PDB entry 9NE7 | electron microscopy, 3.53 A resolution | chains A and C of the 6 polymer chains in the assembly

[Chain A]
Protein: DNA polymerase epsilon catalytic subunit A
Organism: Homo sapiens
Notes: EC 2.7.7.7, 3.1.11.-
Reference sequence: Q07864 (DPOE1_HUMAN); residue numbers follow UniProt; this construct covers 1-1200
Sequence (1200 residues; numbered 1 to 1200; the number before each row is that of its first residue):
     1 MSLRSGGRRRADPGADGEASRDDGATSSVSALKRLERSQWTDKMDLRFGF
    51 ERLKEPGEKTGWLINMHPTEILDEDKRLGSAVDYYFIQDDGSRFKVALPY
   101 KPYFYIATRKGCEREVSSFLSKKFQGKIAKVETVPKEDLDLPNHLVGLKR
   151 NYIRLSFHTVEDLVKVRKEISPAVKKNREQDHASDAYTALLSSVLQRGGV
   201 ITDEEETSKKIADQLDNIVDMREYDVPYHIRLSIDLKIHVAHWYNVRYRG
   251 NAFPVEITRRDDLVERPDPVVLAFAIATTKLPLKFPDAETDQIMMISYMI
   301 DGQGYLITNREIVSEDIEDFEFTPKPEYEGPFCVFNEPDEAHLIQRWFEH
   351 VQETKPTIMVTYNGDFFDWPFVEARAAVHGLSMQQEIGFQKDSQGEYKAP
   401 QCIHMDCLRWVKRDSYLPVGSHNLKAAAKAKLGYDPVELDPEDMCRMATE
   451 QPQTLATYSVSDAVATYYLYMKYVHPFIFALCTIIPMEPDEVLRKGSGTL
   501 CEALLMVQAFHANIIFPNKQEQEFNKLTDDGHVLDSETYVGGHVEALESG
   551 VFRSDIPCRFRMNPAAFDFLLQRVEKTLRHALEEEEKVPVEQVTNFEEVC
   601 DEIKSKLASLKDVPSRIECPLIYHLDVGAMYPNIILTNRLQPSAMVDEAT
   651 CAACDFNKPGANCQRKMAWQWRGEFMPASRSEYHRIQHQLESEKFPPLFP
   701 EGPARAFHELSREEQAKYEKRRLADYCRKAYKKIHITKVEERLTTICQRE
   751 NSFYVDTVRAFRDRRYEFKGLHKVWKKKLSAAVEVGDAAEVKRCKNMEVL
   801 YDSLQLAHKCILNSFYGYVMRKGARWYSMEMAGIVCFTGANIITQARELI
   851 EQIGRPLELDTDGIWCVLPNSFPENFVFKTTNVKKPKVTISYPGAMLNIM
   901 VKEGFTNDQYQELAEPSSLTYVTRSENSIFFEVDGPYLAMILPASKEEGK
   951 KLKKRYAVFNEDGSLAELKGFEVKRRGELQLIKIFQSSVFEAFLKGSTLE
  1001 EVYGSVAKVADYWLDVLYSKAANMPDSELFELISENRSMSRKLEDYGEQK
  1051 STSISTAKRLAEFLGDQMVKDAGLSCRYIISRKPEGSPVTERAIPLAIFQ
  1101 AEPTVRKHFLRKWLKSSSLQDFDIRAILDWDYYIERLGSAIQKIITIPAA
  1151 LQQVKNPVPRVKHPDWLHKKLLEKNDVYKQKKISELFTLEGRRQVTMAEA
Not modelled in the structure: 1-28, 182-212, 1198-1200
Sequence notes: conflict Ala275 (Asp in Q07864), Ala277 (Glu in Q07864)
Metal / ion sites: 4Fe-4S cluster Fe: Cys651, Cys654, Cys663, Cys747
Residues lining bound ligands: 4Fe-4S cluster (SF4): Leu145, Cys651, Cys654, Phe656, Asn657, Cys663, Gln664, Thr745, Cys747, Arg749
From the paper describing this entry:
  - binding site for the 33-nt DNA strand: Lys733, Arg975, Arg976
  - binding site for the 47-nt DNA strand: Arg975
  - disease-associated variants - P286K, P286R: decreased catalytic activity (citing earlier work)

[Chain C]
Protein: Proliferating cell nuclear antigen
Organism: Homo sapiens
Reference sequence: P12004 (PCNA_HUMAN); numbering as in UniProt (aligned over 1-261)
Sequence (261 residues; row label = number of the first residue in the row):
     1 MFEARLVQGSILKKVLEALKDLINEACWDISSSGVNLQSMDSSHVSLVQL
    51 TLRSEGFDTYRCDRNLAMGVNLTSMSKILKCAGNEDIITLRAEDNADTLA
   101 LVFEAPNQEKVSDYEMKLMDLDVEQLGIPEQEYSCVVKMPSGEFARICRD
   151 LSHIGDAVVISCAKDGVKFSASGELGNGNIKLSQTSNVDKEEEAVTIEMN
   201 EPVQLTFALRYLNFFTKATPLSSTVTLSMSADVPLVVEYKIADMGHLKYY
   251 LAPKIEDEEGS

[Interface between chain A and chain C]
Contacting residue pairs (5):
  Glu1062(A) - Glu259(C)
  Glu1085(A) - Ser42(C)
  Glu1085(A) - Ser43(C)
  Glu1085(A) - His44(C)  salt bridge
  Lys1112(A) - Glu259(C)  salt bridge
Also at the interface, not in a pair above, chain A (4 interface residues in all): Gly1086
Also at the interface, not in a pair above, chain C (6 interface residues in all): Tyr211, Asp257

[In short]
4 residues of chain A face 6 of chain C across their interface; the contacts include 2 salt bridges. Polar
contacts include Glu1085(A)-His44(C) and Lys1112(A)-Glu259(C). Bound to chain A: 4Fe-4S cluster. The paper
reports a binding site for the 33-nt DNA strand at Lys733(A), Arg975(A) and Arg976(A); P286K and P286R of
chain A reduce catalytic activity.
Here chain A is DNA polymerase epsilon catalytic subunit A and chain C is Proliferating cell nuclear antigen,
both from Homo sapiens. Entry 9NE7 (Human polymerase epsilon bound to PCNA and DNA with an in-situ-generated
mismatch in the Pol-backtracking state) was determined by electron microscopy together with 9NE6, 9NE8, 9NE9
and 9NEA from the same study.
